PDB entry 4OQ9 | X-ray diffraction, 1.45 A resolution | chains E and Z of the 60 polymer chains in the assembly

# Chain E
Protein: Coat protein
From: Satellite Tobacco Mosaic Virus
UniProtKB: P17574 (COAT_STMV); residues 1-159 here = UniProt positions 1-159
Sequence (159 residues; numbered 1 to 159; the number before each row is that of its first residue):
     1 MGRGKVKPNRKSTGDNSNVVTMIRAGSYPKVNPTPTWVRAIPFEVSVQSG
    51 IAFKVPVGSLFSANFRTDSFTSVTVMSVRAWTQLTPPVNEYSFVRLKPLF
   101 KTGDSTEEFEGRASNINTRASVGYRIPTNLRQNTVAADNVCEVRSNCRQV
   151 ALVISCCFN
Disordered / not traced: 1-15
Bound ions: Na+ site 1 near Asp-68 (its only coordinating residue here)
What the authors report for this chain:
  - binding site for sulfate ion: Arg-95, Asn-117
  - binding site for the 2-nt RNA strand: Arg-125, Arg-131
  - binding site for the 2-nt RNA strand: Asn-16 (proposed by the authors, not directly observed)
  - binding site for phosphate ion: Asn-115, Asn-117

# Chain Z
Molecule: 10-nt RNA strand
From: Satellite Tobacco Mosaic Virus
Sequence (10 nucleotides; each row starts with the number of its first residue):
   161 AAAAAAAAAA

# How chain E and chain Z interact
Residue-residue contacts (7; chain E residue first):
  Asn-16(E) / A163(Z)  sugar contact
  Asn-16(E) / A164(Z)  sugar contact
  Ser-17(E) / A164(Z)  phosphate contact
  Ser-17(E) / A165(Z)  hydrogen bond to the phosphate
  Asn-18(E) / A164(Z)  sugar contact
  Val-19(E) / A165(Z)  sugar contact
  Thr-21(E) / A165(Z)  phosphate contact
Other interface residues (no listed pair), chain Z (4 interface residues in all): A166

# Overview
5 residues of chain E and 4 residues of chain Z are in contact, with 1 hydrogen bond. The hydrogen-bonded pair
is Ser-17(E)/A165(Z). The paper reports a binding site for the 2-nt RNA strand at Arg-125(E), Arg-131(E) and
Asn-16(E); a binding site for sulfate ion at Arg-95(E) and Asn-117(E).
Chain E is Coat protein and chain Z is a 10-nt RNA strand, both from Satellite Tobacco Mosaic Virus; the
structure, Satellite Tobacco Mosaic Virus Refined to 1.4 A Resolution using non-crystallographic symmetry
restraints, was determined by X-ray diffraction together with 4NIA and 4OQ8 from the same study.
